PDB entry 6WGC | electron microscopy, 4.30 A resolution (low resolution: residue-level contacts below are approximate; hydrogen-bond / salt-bridge calls are withheld) | chains B and E of the 11 polymer chains in the assembly

[Chain B]
Name: Origin recognition complex subunit 2
Source organism: Saccharomyces cerevisiae
Reference sequence: P32833 (ORC2_YEAST); residue numbers follow UniProt; this construct covers 1-620
Sequence (620 residues; numbered 1 to 620; the number before each row is that of its first residue):
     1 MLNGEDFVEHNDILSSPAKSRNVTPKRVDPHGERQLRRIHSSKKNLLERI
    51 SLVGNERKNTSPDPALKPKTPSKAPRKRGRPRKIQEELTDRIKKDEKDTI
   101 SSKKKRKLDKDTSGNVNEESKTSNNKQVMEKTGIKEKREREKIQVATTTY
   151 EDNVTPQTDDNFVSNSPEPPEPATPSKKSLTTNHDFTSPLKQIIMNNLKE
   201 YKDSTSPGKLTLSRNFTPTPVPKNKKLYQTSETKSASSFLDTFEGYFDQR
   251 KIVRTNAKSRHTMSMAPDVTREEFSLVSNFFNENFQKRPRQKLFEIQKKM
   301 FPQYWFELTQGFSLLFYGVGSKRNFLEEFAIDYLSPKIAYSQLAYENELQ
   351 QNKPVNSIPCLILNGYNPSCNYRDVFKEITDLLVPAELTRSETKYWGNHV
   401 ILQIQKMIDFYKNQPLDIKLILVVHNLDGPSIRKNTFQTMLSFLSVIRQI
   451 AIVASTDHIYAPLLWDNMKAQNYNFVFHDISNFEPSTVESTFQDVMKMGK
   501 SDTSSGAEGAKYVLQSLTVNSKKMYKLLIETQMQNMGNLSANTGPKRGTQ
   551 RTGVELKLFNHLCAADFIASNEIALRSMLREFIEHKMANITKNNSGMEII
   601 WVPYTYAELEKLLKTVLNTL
Not modelled in the structure: 1-257, 344-354, 395-396, 499-505, 536-546, 593-596, 619-620
Curated features (UniProtKB/Swiss-Prot):
  - modified residue: Thr-60 (Phosphothreonine), Thr-187 (Phosphothreonine), Ser-188 (Phosphoserine)

[Chain E]
Name: Origin recognition complex subunit 5
Source organism: Saccharomyces cerevisiae
Reference sequence: P50874 (ORC5_YEAST); numbering as in UniProt (aligned over 1-479)
Sequence (479 residues; each row starts with the number of its first residue):
     1 MNVTTPEVAFREYQTNCLASYISADPDITPSNLILQGYSGTGKTYTLKKY
    51 FNANPNLHAVWLEPVELVSWKPLLQAIARTVQYKLKTLYPNIPTTDYDPL
   101 QVEEPFLLVKTLHNIFVQYESLQEKTCLFLILDGFDSLQDLDAALFNKYI
   151 KLNELLPKDSKINIKFIYTMLETSFLQRYSTHCIPTVMFPRYNVDEVSTI
   201 LVMSRCGELMEDSCLRKRIIEEQITDCTDDQFQNVAANFIHLIVQAFHSY
   251 TGNDIFALNDLIDFKWPKYVSRITKENIFEPLALYKSAIKLFLSTDDNLS
   301 ENGQGESAITTNRDDLENSQTYDLSIISKYLLIASYICSYLEPRYDASIF
   351 SRKTRIIQGRAAYGRRKKKEVNPRYLQPSLFAIERLLAIFQAIFPIQGKA
   401 ESGSLSALREESLMKANIEVFQNLSELHTLKLIATTMNKNIDYLSPKVRW
   451 KVNVPWEIIKEISESVHFNISDYFSDIHE
Not modelled in the structure: 1, 300-318, 354-371, 396-411, 477-479
Curated features (UniProtKB/Swiss-Prot):
  - binding site (ATP): Gly-37 to Thr-44
Residues lining bound ligands:
  - ATP-gamma-S (AGS; phosphothiophosphoric acid-adenylate ester), molecule 1: Val-8, Ala-9, Phe-10, Tyr-38, Ser-39, Gly-40, Thr-41, Gly-42, Lys-43, Thr-44, Tyr-45, Asp-133, Tyr-192, Ile-200, Ile-255, Phe-256
  - ATP-gamma-S (AGS), molecule 2: Lys-151, Glu-154, Lys-158

[Chain B / chain E interface]
Pairs across the interface (25; chain B residue first):
  Arg-433(B) / Ile-441(E)
  Arg-433(B) / Leu-444(E)
  Lys-434(B) / Asn-440(E)
  Lys-434(B) / Ile-441(E)
  Asn-435(B) / Lys-439(E)
  His-458(B) / Tyr-443(E)
  His-458(B) / Leu-444(E)
  His-458(B) / Ser-445(E)
  Tyr-460(B) / Ile-383(E)
  Tyr-460(B) / Glu-384(E)
  Pro-462(B) / Ile-418(E)
  Pro-462(B) / Phe-421(E)
  Leu-463(B) / Leu-424(E)
  Leu-463(B) / Ser-425(E)
  Leu-463(B) / Trp-450(E)
  Trp-465(B) / Gln-422(E)
  Trp-465(B) / Ser-425(E)
  Asp-466(B) / Gln-422(E)
  Asp-466(B) / Ser-425(E)
  Asp-466(B) / Glu-426(E)
  Asp-466(B) / Thr-429(E)
  Asn-467(B) / Gln-422(E)
  Asn-467(B) / Asn-423(E)
  Asn-467(B) / Glu-426(E)
  Met-468(B) / Glu-426(E)
Also at the interface, not in a pair above, chain B (16 interface residues in all): Pro-430, Ile-459, Leu-464, Ala-470, Phe-477
Also at the interface, not in a pair above, chain E (18 interface residues in all): Glu-419

[Overview]
16 residues of chain B and 18 residues of chain E are in contact. Chain E binds ATP-gamma-S. Curated
annotation (UniProt) lists 8 ATP-binding residues on chain E.
Chain B is Origin recognition complex subunit 2 and chain E is Origin recognition complex subunit 5, both from
Saccharomyces cerevisiae; the structure, Atomic model of semi-attached mutant OCCM-DNA complex
(ORC-Cdc6-Cdt1-Mcm2-7 with Mcm6 WHD truncation), was determined by electron microscopy, deposited together
with 6WGF, 6WGG and 6WGI.
